5Y91 - chains A and C of the 3 polymer chains in the assembly; structure by X-ray diffraction, 1.90 A resolution.

== Chain A ==
Molecule: MHC class I antigen
Organism: Ctenopharyngodon idella
UniProt: Q65XY8 (Q65XY8_CTEID); residues 2-276 here correspond to UniProt positions 17-291 (UniProt number = residue number + 15)
Sequence (275 residues; numbered 2 to 276; the number before each row is that of its first residue):
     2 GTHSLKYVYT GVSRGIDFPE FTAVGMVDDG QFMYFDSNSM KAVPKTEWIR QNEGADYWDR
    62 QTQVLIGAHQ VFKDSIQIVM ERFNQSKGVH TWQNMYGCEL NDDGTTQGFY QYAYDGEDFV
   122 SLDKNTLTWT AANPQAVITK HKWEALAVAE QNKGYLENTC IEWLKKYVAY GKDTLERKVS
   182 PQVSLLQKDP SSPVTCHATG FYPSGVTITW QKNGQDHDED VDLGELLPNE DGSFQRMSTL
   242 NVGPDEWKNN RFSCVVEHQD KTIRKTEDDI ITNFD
Disordered / not traced: 246-247
Cystine bridges: Cys99-Cys161, Cys197-Cys255

== Chain C ==
Molecule: Peptide phe-ala-asn-phe-cys-leu-met-met-ile
Organism: Spring viraemia of carp virus
Sequence (9 residues; numbered 1 to 9; the number before each row is that of its first residue):
     1 FANFCLMMI

== How chain A and chain C interact ==
Contacting residue pairs (38):
  Leu6(A) with Phe1(C)
  Tyr8(A) with Phe1(C), hydrogen bond (side chain-backbone); Ala2(C), hydrogen bond (side chain-backbone)
  Tyr10(A) with Ala2(C)
  Tyr58(A) with Phe1(C), hydrophobic
  Arg61(A) with Phe1(C)
  Gln62(A) with Phe1(C); Ala2(C), hydrogen bond (side chain-backbone)
  Val65(A) with Asn3(C); Phe4(C), hydrophobic
  Ala69(A) with Leu6(C), hydrophobic
  Val72(A) with Met7(C); Met8(C)
  Asp75(A) with Met8(C)
  Ser76(A) with Met8(C); Ile9(C), hydrogen bond (side chain-backbone)
  Ile79(A) with Met8(C), hydrophobic; Ile9(C)
  Val80(A) with Ile9(C), hydrophobic
  Trp93(A) with Ile9(C), hydrophobic
  Tyr97(A) with Ala2(C); Asn3(C), hydrogen bond (side chain-backbone)
  Tyr111(A) with Asn3(C), hydrogen bond
  Thr140(A) with Ile9(C), hydrogen bond (side chain-backbone)
  Lys143(A) with Met8(C), hydrogen bond (side chain-backbone); Ile9(C), hydrogen bond (side chain-backbone)
  Trp144(A) with Met7(C); Met8(C), hydrogen bond (side chain-backbone); Ile9(C), hydrophobic
  Leu147(A) with Met7(C), hydrophobic
  Gln152(A) with Asn3(C); Cys5(C)
  Asn153(A) with Asn3(C)
  Tyr156(A) with Phe1(C), hydrogen bond (side chain-backbone); Ala2(C); Asn3(C)
  Trp164(A) with Phe1(C)
  Tyr168(A) with Phe1(C), hydrogen bond (side chain-backbone)
Other interface residues (no listed pair), chain A (30 interface residues in all): Leu66, Arg83, Phe120, Val149, Thr160

== Overview ==
30 residues of chain A and 9 residues of chain C are in contact, with 12 hydrogen bonds. Polar pairs include
Tyr8(A)-Phe1(C), Tyr8(A)-Ala2(C) and Gln62(A)-Ala2(C).
Here chain A is MHC class I antigen (Ctenopharyngodon idella) and chain C is Peptide
phe-ala-asn-phe-cys-leu-met-met-ile (Spring viraemia of carp virus). Entry 5Y91 (The structure of the MHC
class I molecule of bony fishes provides insights into the conserved ...) was determined by X-ray diffraction.
